6R85 - chain A; structure by X-ray diffraction, 2.00 A resolution.

# Chain A
Molecule: Glutamate receptor 3.3
From: Arabidopsis thaliana
UniProt: Q9C8E7 (GLR33_ARATH); the construct has insertions or renumbered stretches relative to UniProt, so the offset changes along the chain: 1-108 = UniProt 463-570; 112-244 = UniProt 681-813
Amino-acid sequence (247 residues; each row starts with the number of its first residue; numbers below 1 keep their minus sign (Gly-2 is residue -2)):
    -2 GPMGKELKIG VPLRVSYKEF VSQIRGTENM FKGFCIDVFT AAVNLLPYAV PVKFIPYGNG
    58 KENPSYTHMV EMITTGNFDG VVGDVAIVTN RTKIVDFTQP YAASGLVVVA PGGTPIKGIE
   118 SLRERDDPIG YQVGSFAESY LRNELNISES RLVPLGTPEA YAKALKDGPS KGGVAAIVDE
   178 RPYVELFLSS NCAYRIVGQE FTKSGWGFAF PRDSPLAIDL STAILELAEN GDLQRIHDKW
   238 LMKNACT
Not modelled in the structure: -2 to 2, 240-242, 244
Construct notes: expression tag (-2 to 0); linker (109-111)
Disulfides: Cys189-Cys243
Bound ions: Na+: Asp34 (shared with 1 residue of chain B)
Ligand contacts: glutamic acid (GLU): Arg11, Asn60, Tyr63, Asp81, Val82, Ala83, Arg88, Gln129, Val130, Gly131, Ser132, Phe133, Glu177, Tyr180, Trp203
From the paper describing this entry:
  - binding site for glutamic acid: Arg11, Asn60, Tyr63, Asp81, Ala83, Arg88, Gln129, Phe133, Glu177, Tyr180
  - conformationally variable residues (side-chain flip): Val18
  - mutagenesis - S13A/Y14A: unchanged binding to amino acid ligands

# Summary
Chain A binds glutamic acid. From the paper: a binding site for glutamic acid at Arg11, Asn60 and Tyr63 among
others; S13A/Y14A leave binding to amino acid ligands unchanged.
Chain A is Glutamate receptor 3.3 (Arabidopsis thaliana); the structure, Structure of Arabidopsis thaliana
GLR3.3 ligand-binding domain in complex with L-glutamate, was determined by X-ray diffraction (same
publication as 6R88, 6R89 and 6R8A).
